PDB entry 7EH1 | X-ray diffraction, 2.90 A resolution | chains C and F of the 9 polymer chains in the assembly

[Chain C]
Molecule: DNA-directed RNA polymerase subunit beta
Organism: Thermus thermophilus HB8
Notes: EC 2.7.7.6
Reference sequence: Q8RQE9 (RPOB_THET8); numbering as in UniProt (aligned over 1-1119)
Sequence (1119 residues; row label = number of the first residue in the row):
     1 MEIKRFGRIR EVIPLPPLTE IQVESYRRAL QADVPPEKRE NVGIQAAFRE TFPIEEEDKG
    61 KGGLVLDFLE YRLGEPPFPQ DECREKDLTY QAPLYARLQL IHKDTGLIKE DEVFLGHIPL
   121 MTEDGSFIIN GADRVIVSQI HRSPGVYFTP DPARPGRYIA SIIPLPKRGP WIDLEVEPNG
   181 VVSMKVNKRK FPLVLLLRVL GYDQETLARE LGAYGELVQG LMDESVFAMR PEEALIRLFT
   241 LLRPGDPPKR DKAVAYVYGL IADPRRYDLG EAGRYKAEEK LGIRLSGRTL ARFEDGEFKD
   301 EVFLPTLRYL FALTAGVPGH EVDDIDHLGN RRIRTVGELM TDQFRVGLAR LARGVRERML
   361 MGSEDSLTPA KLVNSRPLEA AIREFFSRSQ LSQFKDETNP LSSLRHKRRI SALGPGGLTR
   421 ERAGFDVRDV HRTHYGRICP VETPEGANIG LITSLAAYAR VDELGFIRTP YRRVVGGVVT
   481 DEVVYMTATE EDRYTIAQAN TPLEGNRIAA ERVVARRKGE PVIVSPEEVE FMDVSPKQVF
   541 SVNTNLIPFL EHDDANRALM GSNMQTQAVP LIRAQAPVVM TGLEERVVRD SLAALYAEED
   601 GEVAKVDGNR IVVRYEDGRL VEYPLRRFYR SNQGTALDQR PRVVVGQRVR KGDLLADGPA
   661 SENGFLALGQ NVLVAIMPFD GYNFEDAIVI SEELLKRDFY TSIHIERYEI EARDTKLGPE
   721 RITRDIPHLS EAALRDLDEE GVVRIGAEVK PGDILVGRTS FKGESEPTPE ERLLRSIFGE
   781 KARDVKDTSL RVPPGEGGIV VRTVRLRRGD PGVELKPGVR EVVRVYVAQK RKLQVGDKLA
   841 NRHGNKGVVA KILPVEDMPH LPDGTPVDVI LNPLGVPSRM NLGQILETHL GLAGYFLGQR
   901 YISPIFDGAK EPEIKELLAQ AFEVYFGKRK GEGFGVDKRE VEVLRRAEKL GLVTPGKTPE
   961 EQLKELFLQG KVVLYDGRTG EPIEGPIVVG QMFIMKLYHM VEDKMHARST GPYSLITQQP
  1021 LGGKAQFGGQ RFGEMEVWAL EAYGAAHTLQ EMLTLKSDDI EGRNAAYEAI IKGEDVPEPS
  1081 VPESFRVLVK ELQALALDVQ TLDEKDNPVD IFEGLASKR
Disordered / not traced: 57-62, 1119

[Chain F]
Molecule: RNA polymerase sigma factor SigA
Organism: Thermus thermophilus HB8
Reference sequence: Q5SKW1 (Q5SKW1_THET8); residues 1-423 here = UniProt positions 1-423
Sequence (443 residues; numbered -19 to 423; the number before each row is that of its first residue; numbers below 1 keep their minus sign (Met-19 is residue -19)):
   -19 MGSSHHHHHH SSGLVPRGSH MKKSKRKNAQ AQEAQETEVL VQEEAEELPE FPEGEPDPDL
    41 EDPDLTLEDD LLDLPEEGEG LDLEEEEEDL PIPKISTSDP VRQYLHEIGQ VPLLTLEEEV
   101 ELARKVEEGM EAIKKLSEIT GLDPDLIREV VRAKILGSAR VRHIPGLKET LDPKTVEEID
   161 QKLKSLPKEH KRYLHIAREG EAARQHLIEA NLRLVVSIAK KYTGRGLSFL DLIQEGNQGL
   221 IRAVEKFEYK RRFKFSTYAT WWIRQAINRA IADQARTIRI PVHMVETINK LSRTARQLQQ
   281 ELGREPTYEE IAEAMGPGWD AKRVEETLKI AQEPVSLETP IGDEKDSFYG DFIPDEHLPS
   341 PVDAATQSLL SEELEKALSK LSEREAMVLK LRKGLIDGRE HTLEEVGAFF GVTRERIRQI
   401 ENKALRKLKY HESRTRKLRD FLD
Disordered / not traced: -19 to 77
Differences from the reference sequence: expression tag (-19 to 0)
Bound ions: Mg2+: Gly296, Trp299

[How chain C and chain F interact]
Contacting residue pairs (73; chain C residue first):
  Phe114(C) with Gln279(F); Gly283(F); Arg284(F)
  His117(C) with Gly283(F)
  Arg243(C) with Arg82(F)
  Pro244(C) with Arg82(F), hydrogen bond (backbone-side chain)
  Arg353(C) with Thr203(F), hydrogen bond
  Glu357(C) with Lys201(F)
  Arg358(C) with Arg276(F)
  Met361(C) with Lys201(F)
  Ala370(C) with Gln280(F), hydrogen bond (backbone-side chain)
  Val373(C) with Gln280(F), hydrogen bond (backbone-side chain)
  Asn374(C) with Arg276(F), hydrogen bond
  Ser375(C) with Gln279(F), hydrogen bond
  Arg376(C) with Arg276(F); Glu285(F), salt bridge
  Glu379(C) with Gln279(F); Glu285(F)
  Gln390(C) with Asp323(F)
  His728(C) with Asp423(F)
  Thr768(C) with Gln347(F)
  Pro769(C) with Lys373(F); Gly374(F); Leu375(F)
  Glu770(C) with Leu350(F); Ser351(F), hydrogen bond; Leu354(F)
  Arg772(C) with Lys373(F); Glu380(F), salt bridge
  Leu773(C) with Leu354(F), hydrophobic
  Leu774(C) with Leu350(F), hydrophobic; Leu418(F), hydrophobic; Phe421(F), hydrophobic; Leu422(F), hydrophobic
  Ser776(C) with Lys373(F), hydrogen bond
  Ile777(C) with Lys409(F)
  Phe778(C) with Glu412(F); Leu418(F); Arg419(F); Leu422(F), hydrophobic
  Arg808(C) with Glu305(F), salt bridge
  Glu814(C) with Pro286(F); Thr287(F); Tyr288(F), hydrogen bond (side chain-backbone); Glu289(F)
  Leu815(C) with Tyr288(F), hydrogen bond (backbone-side chain)
  Lys816(C) with Tyr288(F)
  Pro817(C) with Tyr288(F); Glu305(F); Leu308(F), hydrophobic; Lys309(F)
  Gly818(C) with Glu305(F), hydrogen bond (backbone-side chain)
  Pro1012(C) with Pro334(F), hydrophobic
  Tyr1013(C) with Pro334(F); Asp335(F), hydrogen bond (backbone-backbone); Pro341(F)
  Leu1015(C) with Ile333(F), hydrophobic; Asp335(F)
  Gln1018(C) with Asp335(F), hydrogen bond; Leu338(F)
  Leu1021(C) with Asp331(F); Phe332(F); Pro334(F), hydrophobic
  Gln1026(C) with Phe332(F)
  Ile1060(C) with Leu338(F), hydrophobic
  Asn1064(C) with Pro341(F)
  Tyr1067(C) with Pro341(F); Val342(F); Ala345(F), hydrophobic
  Glu1068(C) with Ala345(F); Ser348(F), hydrogen bond
  Ile1071(C) with Ala345(F), hydrophobic
  Lys1072(C) with Glu352(F), salt bridge
Interface residues without a listed pair, chain C (56 interface residues in all): Tyr95, Val113, Gly116, Leu360, Ser389, Arg713, Lys716, Glu771, Arg775, Glu780, Val819, Ser1014, Arg1063
Interface residues without a listed pair, chain F (58 interface residues in all): Lys200, Tyr202, Arg244, Ile310, Gln312, Gly330, Pro339, Ser340, Ala344, Leu349, Leu358, Leu369, Gly378, Leu405, Leu408

[Overview]
The interface between chain C and chain F involves 56 residues on one side and 58 on the other, with 14
hydrogen bonds and 4 salt bridges. Polar pairs include Arg376(C)-Glu285(F), Arg772(C)-Glu380(F) and
Arg808(C)-Glu305(F). Gly296(F) and Trp299(F) coordinate Mg2+.
Here chain C is DNA-directed RNA polymerase subunit beta and chain F is RNA polymerase sigma factor SigA, both
from Thermus thermophilus HB8. Entry 7EH1 (Thermus thermophilus transcription initiation complex containing a
template-strand purine at position TSS-2, GpG RNA primer, and ...) was determined by X-ray diffraction (same
publication as 7EH0 and 7EH2).
